PDB entry 7XDI | electron microscopy, 3.80 A resolution | chains A and B of the 6 polymer chains in the assembly

[Chain A (and B)]
Protein: VP1
Organism: Sulfolobus spindle-shaped virus
Notes: chain B of this document is another copy of the same molecule, construct and numbering; everything in this record applies to it too
Reference sequence: A0A5Q0V137 (A0A5Q0V137_9VIRU); numbering as in UniProt (aligned over 1-84)
Sequence (84 residues; row label = number of the first residue in the row):
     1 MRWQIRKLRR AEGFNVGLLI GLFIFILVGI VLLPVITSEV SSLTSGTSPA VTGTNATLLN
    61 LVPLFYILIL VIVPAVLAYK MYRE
Disordered / not traced: 1-14, 84

[How chain A and chain B interact]
Contacting residue pairs - 26 pairs, chain A then chain B:
  Leu18(A) - Tyr82(B)
  Gly21(A) - Tyr82(B)  hydrogen bond (backbone-side chain)
  Ile24(A) - Tyr82(B)
  Val28(A) - Phe23(B)  hydrophobic
  Gly29(A) - Phe23(B)
  Leu32(A) - Phe23(B)  hydrophobic
  Ile36(A) - Leu27(B)  hydrophobic
  Glu39(A) - Ile30(B)
  Glu39(A) - Val31(B)
  Leu43(A) - Ile30(B)
  Leu43(A) - Pro34(B)  hydrophobic
  Ala50(A) - Thr37(B)  hydrogen bond (backbone-side chain)
  Val51(A) - Thr37(B)
  Asn55(A) - Pro63(B)
  Leu58(A) - Ile67(B)  hydrophobic
  Leu59(A) - Leu33(B)  hydrophobic
  Leu59(A) - Ile67(B)  hydrophobic
  Phe65(A) - Val71(B)  hydrophobic
  Tyr66(A) - Phe23(B)
  Ile69(A) - Val71(B)
  Ile69(A) - Ala75(B)  hydrophobic
  Val73(A) - Ala75(B)
  Val76(A) - Tyr79(B)  hydrophobic
  Leu77(A) - Tyr82(B)  hydrophobic
  Lys80(A) - Arg83(B)
  Met81(A) - Arg83(B)
Interface residues without a listed pair, chain A (25 interface residues in all): Leu22, Phe25, Val62
Interface residues without a listed pair, chain B (18 interface residues in all): Leu19, Ile26, Leu64, Ala78

[In short]
25 residues of chain A and 18 residues of chain B are in contact; the contacts include 2 hydrogen bonds. Among
the polar pairs are Gly21(A)-Tyr82(B) and Ala50(A)-Thr37(B).
Both chains are VP1 (Sulfolobus spindle-shaped virus). Entry 7XDI (Tail structure of bacteriophage SSV19) was
determined by electron microscopy.
